Entry 9DIQ (X-ray diffraction, 2.69 A resolution); this record covers chains B and D of the 6 polymer chains in the assembly.

# Chain B (and D)
Protein: Hemagglutinin HA2
From: Influenza A virus
Notes: chain D of this document is another copy of the same molecule, construct and numbering; everything in this record applies to it too
UniProt: A0A6B7HQ27 (A0A6B7HQ27_9INFA); residues 1-174 here correspond to UniProt positions 330-503 (UniProt number = residue number + 329)
Sequence (176 residues; each row starts with the number of its first residue):
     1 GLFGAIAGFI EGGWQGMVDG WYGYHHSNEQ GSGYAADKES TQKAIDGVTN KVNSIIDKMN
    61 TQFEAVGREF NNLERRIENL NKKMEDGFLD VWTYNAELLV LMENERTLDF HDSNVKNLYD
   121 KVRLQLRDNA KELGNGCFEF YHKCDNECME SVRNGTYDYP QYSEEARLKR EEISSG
Disordered / not traced: 1-4, 175-176 (chain D: 1-8, 175-176)
Differences from the reference sequence: expression tag (175-176)
Cystine bridges: C144-C148

# How chain B and chain D interact
Residue-residue contacts (49; chain B residue first):
  S54(B) - L98(D)
  S54(B) - L101(D)
  I55(B) - Y94(D)  hydrogen bond (backbone-side chain)
  K58(B) - Y94(D)
  K58(B) - E97(D)  salt bridge
  K58(B) - L98(D)
  M59(B) - Y94(D)
  N60(B) - L89(D)
  N60(B) - D90(D)  hydrogen bond
  Q62(B) - D86(D)  hydrogen bond (side chain-backbone)
  Q62(B) - D90(D)  hydrogen bond
  E64(B) - K82(D)
  E64(B) - K83(D)
  E64(B) - D86(D)
  A65(B) - N79(D)
  A65(B) - K83(D)
  E69(B) - R76(D)  hydrogen bond (backbone-side chain)
  E69(B) - K83(D)  salt bridge
  F70(B) - R76(D)
  F70(B) - L80(D)  hydrophobic
  E74(B) - R76(D)  salt bridge
  I77(B) - L80(D)  hydrophobic
  N81(B) - L80(D)
  N81(B) - K83(D)
  M84(B) - L80(D)
  M84(B) - K83(D)
  M84(B) - M84(D)  hydrophobic
  F88(B) - M84(D)
  F88(B) - G87(D)
  F88(B) - F88(D)
  V91(B) - V91(D)  hydrophobic
  W92(B) - D90(D)
  W92(B) - V91(D)  hydrophobic
  W92(B) - Y94(D)  hydrophobic
  N95(B) - N95(D)  hydrogen bond
  L99(B) - L98(D)  hydrophobic
  E103(B) - M102(D)
  R106(B) - M102(D)
  R106(B) - E105(D)
  R106(B) - R106(D)
  R106(B) - D109(D)  salt bridge
  R123(B) - R123(D)
  L124(B) - F9(D)  hydrophobic
  L124(B) - E132(D)
  R127(B) - K131(D)
  R127(B) - Y141(D)
  R167(B) - E171(D)
  R167(B) - I173(D)
  R167(B) - S174(D)  hydrogen bond
Interface residues without a listed pair, chain B (29 interface residues in all): F63, V66, L80, Y159
Interface residues without a listed pair, chain D (32 interface residues in all): I77, T93, G134

# In short
The interface between chain B and chain D involves 29 residues on one side and 32 on the other; the contacts
include 7 hydrogen bonds and 4 salt bridges. Polar contacts include K58(B)-E97(D), E69(B)-K83(D) and
E74(B)-R76(D).
Both chains are Hemagglutinin HA2 (Influenza A virus). Entry 9DIQ (Crystal structure of Apo-H5 hemagglutinin
from the influenza virus A/Texas/37/2024 (H5N1)) was determined by X-ray diffraction, deposited together with
9DIO and 9DIP.
